Entry 9CUI (electron microscopy, 3.42 A resolution); this record covers chains B and E of the 5 polymer chains in the assembly.

[Chain B]
Protein: Transient receptor potential cation channel subfamily V member 6
Organism: Homo sapiens
Reference sequence: Q9H1D0 (TRPV6_HUMAN); residues -39 to 725 here correspond to UniProt positions 1-765 (UniProt number = residue number + 40)
Chain sequence (765 residues; row label = number of the first residue in the row; numbers below 1 keep their minus sign (Met-39 is residue -39)):
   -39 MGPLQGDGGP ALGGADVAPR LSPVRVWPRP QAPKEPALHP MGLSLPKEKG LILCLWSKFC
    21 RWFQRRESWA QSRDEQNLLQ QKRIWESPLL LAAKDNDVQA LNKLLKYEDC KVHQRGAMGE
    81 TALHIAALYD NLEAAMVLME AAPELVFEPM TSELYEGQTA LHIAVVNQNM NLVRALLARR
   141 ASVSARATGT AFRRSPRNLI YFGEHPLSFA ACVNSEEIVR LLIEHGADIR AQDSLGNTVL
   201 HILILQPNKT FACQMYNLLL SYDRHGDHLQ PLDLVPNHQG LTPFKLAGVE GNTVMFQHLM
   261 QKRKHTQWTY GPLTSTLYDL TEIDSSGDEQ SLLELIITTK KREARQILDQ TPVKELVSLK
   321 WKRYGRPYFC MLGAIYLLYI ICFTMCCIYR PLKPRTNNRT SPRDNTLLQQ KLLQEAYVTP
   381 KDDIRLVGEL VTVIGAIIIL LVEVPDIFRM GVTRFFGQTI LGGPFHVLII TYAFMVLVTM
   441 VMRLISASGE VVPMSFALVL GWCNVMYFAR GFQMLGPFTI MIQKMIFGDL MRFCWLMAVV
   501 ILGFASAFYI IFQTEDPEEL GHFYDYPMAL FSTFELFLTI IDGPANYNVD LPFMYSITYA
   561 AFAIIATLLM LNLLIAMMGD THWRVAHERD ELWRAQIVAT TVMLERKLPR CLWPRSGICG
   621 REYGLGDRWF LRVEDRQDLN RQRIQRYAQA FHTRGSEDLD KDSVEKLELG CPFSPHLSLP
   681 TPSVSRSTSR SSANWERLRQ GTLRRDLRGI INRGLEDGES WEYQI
Disordered / not traced: -39 to 26, 647-725
Sequence notes: variant Arg157 (Cys197 in Q9H1D0), Val378 (Met418 in Q9H1D0), Thr681 (Met721 in Q9H1D0)
Ion coordination: Ca2+: Asp542 (shared with 1 residue of chain A; 1 residue of chain C; 1 residue of chain D)
UniProt features mapped onto this chain:
  - region: Glu93 to Pro103 (Interaction with calmodulin), Val598 to Val602 (Interaction with S100A10), Ser691 to Ile711 (Interaction with calmodulin)
  - motif: Ile541 to Ala545 (Selectivity filter)
  - binding site (Ca(2+)): Asp542
  - modified residue: Tyr161 (Phosphotyrosine), Thr702 (Phosphothreonine)
  - glycosylation: Asn358 (N-linked (GlcNAc...) asparagine)

[Chain E]
Protein: Calmodulin-1
Organism: Homo sapiens
Reference sequence: P0DP23 (CALM1_HUMAN); residues 0-148 here correspond to UniProt positions 1-149 (UniProt number = residue number + 1)
Chain sequence (149 residues; numbered 0 to 148; the number before each row is that of its first residue; numbering starts at 0):
     0 MADQLTEEQI AEFKEAFSLF DKDGDGTITT KELGTVMRSL GQNPTEAELQ DMINEVDADG
    60 NGTIDFPEFL TMMARKMKDT DSEEEIREAF RVFDKDGNGY ISAAELRHVM TNLGEKLTDE
   120 EVDEMIREAD IDGDGQVNYE EFVQMMTAK
Disordered / not traced: 0
Ion coordination: Ca2+ site 1: Asp22, Thr26, Glu31; Ca2+ site 2: Asp58, Asn60, Thr62, Glu67; Ca2+ site 3: Asp93, Asp95, Asn97, Tyr99, Glu104; Ca2+ site 4: Asp129, Asp131, Asp133, Gln135, Asn137, Glu140
UniProt features mapped onto this chain:
  - binding site (Ca(2+)): Asp20, Asp22, Asp24, Thr26, Glu31, Asp56, Asp58, Asn60, Thr62, Glu67, Asp93, Asp95, Asn97, Tyr99, Glu104, Asp129, Asp131, Asp133, Gln135, Glu140
  - modified residue: Ala1 (N-acetylalanine), Lys21 (N6-acetyllysine), Thr44 (Phosphothreonine), Ser81 (Phosphoserine), Lys94 (N6-acetyllysine), Tyr99 (Phosphotyrosine), Ser101 (Phosphoserine), Thr110 (Phosphothreonine), Lys115 (N6,N6,N6-trimethyllysine), Tyr138 (Phosphotyrosine)
  - cross-link: Lys21 (Glycyl lysine isopeptide (Lys-Gly) (interchain with G-Cter in SUMO2))

[Chain B / chain E interface]
Contacting residue pairs - 11 pairs, chain B then chain E:
  Trp583(B) with Lys115(E)
  Asn640(B) with Thr5(E); Glu6(E); Arg90(E)
  Arg641(B) with Glu83(E); Arg86(E); Glu87(E), salt bridge; Arg90(E)
  Ile644(B) with Thr5(E); Glu83(E); Arg86(E)
Interface residues without a listed pair, chain B (6 interface residues in all): Asp638, Arg643
Interface residues without a listed pair, chain E (9 interface residues in all): Asp2, Glu114

[In short]
Chain B and chain E form an interface of 6 and 9 residues respectively, with 1 salt bridge. The salt-bridged
pair is Arg641(B)-Glu87(E). Curated annotation (UniProt) lists Ca2+-binding residue Asp542(B) on chain B; 20
Ca2+-binding residues on chain E.
Here chain B is Transient receptor potential cation channel subfamily V member 6 and chain E is Calmodulin-1,
both from Homo sapiens. Entry 9CUI (Structure of human full-length ancestral TRPV6 channel in Calmodulin-bound
state) was determined by electron microscopy (same publication as 9CUH, 9CUJ and 9CUK).
